Entry 4KNG (X-ray diffraction, 2.50 A resolution); this record covers chains A and B of the 6 polymer chains in the assembly.

# Chain A (and B)
Name: Leucine-rich repeat-containing G-protein coupled receptor 5
Source organism: Homo sapiens
Notes: fragment: extracellular domain; chain B of this document is another copy of the same molecule, construct and numbering; everything in this record applies to it too
UniProt: O75473 (LGR5_HUMAN); residue numbers follow UniProt; this construct covers 32-557
Sequence (531 residues; numbered 30 to 560; the number before each row is that of its first residue):
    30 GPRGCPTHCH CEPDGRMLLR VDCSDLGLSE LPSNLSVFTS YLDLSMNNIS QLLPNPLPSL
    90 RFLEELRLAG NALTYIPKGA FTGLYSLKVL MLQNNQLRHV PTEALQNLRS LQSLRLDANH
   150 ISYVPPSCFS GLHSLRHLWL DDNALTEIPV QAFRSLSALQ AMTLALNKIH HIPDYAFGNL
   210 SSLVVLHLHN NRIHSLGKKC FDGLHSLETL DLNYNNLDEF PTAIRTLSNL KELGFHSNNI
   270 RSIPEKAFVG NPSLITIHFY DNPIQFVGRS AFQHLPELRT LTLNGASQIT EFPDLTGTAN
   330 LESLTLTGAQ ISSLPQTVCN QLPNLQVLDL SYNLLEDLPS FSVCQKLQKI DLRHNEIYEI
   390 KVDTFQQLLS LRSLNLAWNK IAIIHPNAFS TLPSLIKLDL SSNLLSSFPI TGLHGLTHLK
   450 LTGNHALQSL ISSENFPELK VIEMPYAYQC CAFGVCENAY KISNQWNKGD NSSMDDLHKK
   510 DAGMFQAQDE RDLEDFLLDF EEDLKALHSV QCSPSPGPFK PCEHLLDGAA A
Disordered / not traced: 484-536, 544-560 (chain B: 483-536, 547-560)
Disulfides: Cys34-Cys40, Cys38-Cys52, Cys348-Cys373, Cys479-Cys541
Glycans and other covalent adducts: N-acetylglucosamine (NAG) linked to Asn208
Differences from the reference sequence: expression tag (30-31, 558-560)
Bound ions: Ni2+: His199, His223 (shared with His223(B) of chain B)
UniProt features mapped onto this chain:
  - glycosylation (N-linked (GlcNAc...) asparagine): Asn63, Asn77, Asn208, Asn500
  - mutagenesis: Asp146 (D146F: Abolishes activation of Wnt signaling), Asp170 (D170F: Abolishes activation of Wnt signaling), Ala190 (A190D: Abolishes activation of Wnt signaling)
Reported in the primary citation:
  - conformationally variable residues (order/disorder transition): Gly483 to His537

# How chain A and chain B interact
Contacting residue pairs (9):
  Lys197(A) - Asp247(B)  salt bridge
  His199(A) - His199(B)
  His199(A) - His223(B)  hydrogen bond
  Arg221(A) - Asp247(B)  salt bridge
  His223(A) - His199(B)
  His223(A) - His223(B)  hydrogen bond
  Asn245(A) - Asn245(B)
  Asp247(A) - Lys197(B)  salt bridge
  Asp247(A) - Arg221(B)  salt bridge
Other interface residues (no listed pair), chain A (7 interface residues in all): Asn268
Other interface residues (no listed pair), chain B (7 interface residues in all): Asn268

# In short
Chain A and chain B each contribute 7 residues to their interface; the contacts include 2 hydrogen bonds and 4
salt bridges. Polar pairs include Lys197(A)-Asp247(B), Arg221(A)-Asp247(B) and His199(A)-His223(B). Covalently
linked N-acetylglucosamine: at Asn208(A). His199(A) and His223(A) form the Ni2+ site. From UniProt: 3
mutagenesis sites on chain A. From the paper: conformational variability at Gly483(A).
Both chains are Leucine-rich repeat-containing G-protein coupled receptor 5 (Homo sapiens). Entry 4KNG
(Crystal structure of human LGR5-RSPO1-RNF43) was determined by X-ray diffraction.
